1H0X - chains A and B; structure by X-ray diffraction, 2.60 A resolution.

[Chain A (and B)]
Protein: DNA binding protein SSO10B
Source organism: Sulfolobus solfataricus
Notes: chain B of this document is another copy of the same molecule, construct and numbering; everything in this record applies to it too
Reference sequence: Q97ZF6 (Q97ZF6); residues -2 to 97 here correspond to UniProt positions 1-100 (UniProt number = residue number + 3)
Chain sequence (100 residues; numbered -2 to 97; the number before each row is that of its first residue; numbers below 1 keep their minus sign (Met-2 is residue -2)):
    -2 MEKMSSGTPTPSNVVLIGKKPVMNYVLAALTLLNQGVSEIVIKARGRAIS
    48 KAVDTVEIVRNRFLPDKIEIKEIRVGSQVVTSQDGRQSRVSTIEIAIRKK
Disordered / not traced: -2 to 8
From the paper describing this entry:
  - post-translational modification sites: Lys16 (citing earlier work)
  - contacts within the chain: Glu36-Lys68 (salt bridge), Lys40-Glu91, Glu54-Arg57 (salt bridge), Asp63-Lys97 (salt bridge), Glu66-Arg95 (salt bridge), Glu69-Arg71 (salt bridge), Arg71-Glu91 (salt bridge)
  - conformationally variable residues (order/disorder transition): Thr78 to Gln84

[Interface between chain A and chain B]
Contacting residue pairs (30):
  Gly43(A) with Ser47(B)
  Arg44(A) with Ser47(B), hydrogen bond (backbone-side chain)
  Ile46(A) with Ile46(B), hydrophobic
  Ser47(A) with Gly43(B), hydrogen bond (side chain-backbone); Arg44(B), hydrogen bond (side chain-backbone); Ile46(B); Ser47(B), hydrogen bond
  Val50(A) with Ile46(B), hydrophobic; Val72(B), hydrophobic; Ser88(B)
  Asp51(A) with Ser88(B), hydrogen bond
  Glu54(A) with Val72(B); Gly73(B); Ser74(B), hydrogen bond
  Arg57(A) with Val72(B)
  Asn58(A) with Ser74(B); Arg86(B), hydrogen bond
  Ile67(A) with Val72(B), hydrophobic
  Ile70(A) with Ile70(B), hydrophobic; Val72(B), hydrophobic
  Val72(A) with Val50(B), hydrophobic; Arg57(B), hydrogen bond (backbone-side chain); Ile67(B), hydrophobic; Ile70(B), hydrophobic
  Gly73(A) with Glu54(B)
  Ser74(A) with Glu54(B), hydrogen bond; Asn58(B)
  Arg86(A) with Asn58(B)
  Ser88(A) with Val50(B); Asp51(B), hydrogen bond
Other interface residues (no listed pair), chain A (19 interface residues in all): Arg59, Thr89, Ile90
Other interface residues (no listed pair), chain B (18 interface residues in all): Thr89, Ile90

[Summary]
Chain A and chain B form an interface of 19 and 18 residues respectively; the contacts include 10 hydrogen
bonds. Among the polar pairs are Arg44(A)-Ser47(B), Ser47(A)-Gly43(B) and Ser47(A)-Ser47(B). From the paper: a
modification site at Lys16(A); conformational variability at Thr78(A).
Both chains are DNA binding protein SSO10B (Sulfolobus solfataricus). Entry 1H0X (Structure of Alba: an
archaeal chromatin protein modulated by acetylation) was determined by X-ray diffraction, deposited together
with 1H0Y.
